PDB entry 9DHD | electron microscopy, 2.90 A resolution | chains A and C of the 3 polymer chains in the assembly

== Chain A ==
Protein: DNA damage-binding protein 1
Source organism: Homo sapiens
UniProtKB: Q16531 (DDB1_HUMAN); numbering as in UniProt (aligned over 2-1140)
Amino-acid sequence (1155 residues; each row starts with the number of its first residue; numbers below 1 keep their minus sign (Met-14 is residue -14)):
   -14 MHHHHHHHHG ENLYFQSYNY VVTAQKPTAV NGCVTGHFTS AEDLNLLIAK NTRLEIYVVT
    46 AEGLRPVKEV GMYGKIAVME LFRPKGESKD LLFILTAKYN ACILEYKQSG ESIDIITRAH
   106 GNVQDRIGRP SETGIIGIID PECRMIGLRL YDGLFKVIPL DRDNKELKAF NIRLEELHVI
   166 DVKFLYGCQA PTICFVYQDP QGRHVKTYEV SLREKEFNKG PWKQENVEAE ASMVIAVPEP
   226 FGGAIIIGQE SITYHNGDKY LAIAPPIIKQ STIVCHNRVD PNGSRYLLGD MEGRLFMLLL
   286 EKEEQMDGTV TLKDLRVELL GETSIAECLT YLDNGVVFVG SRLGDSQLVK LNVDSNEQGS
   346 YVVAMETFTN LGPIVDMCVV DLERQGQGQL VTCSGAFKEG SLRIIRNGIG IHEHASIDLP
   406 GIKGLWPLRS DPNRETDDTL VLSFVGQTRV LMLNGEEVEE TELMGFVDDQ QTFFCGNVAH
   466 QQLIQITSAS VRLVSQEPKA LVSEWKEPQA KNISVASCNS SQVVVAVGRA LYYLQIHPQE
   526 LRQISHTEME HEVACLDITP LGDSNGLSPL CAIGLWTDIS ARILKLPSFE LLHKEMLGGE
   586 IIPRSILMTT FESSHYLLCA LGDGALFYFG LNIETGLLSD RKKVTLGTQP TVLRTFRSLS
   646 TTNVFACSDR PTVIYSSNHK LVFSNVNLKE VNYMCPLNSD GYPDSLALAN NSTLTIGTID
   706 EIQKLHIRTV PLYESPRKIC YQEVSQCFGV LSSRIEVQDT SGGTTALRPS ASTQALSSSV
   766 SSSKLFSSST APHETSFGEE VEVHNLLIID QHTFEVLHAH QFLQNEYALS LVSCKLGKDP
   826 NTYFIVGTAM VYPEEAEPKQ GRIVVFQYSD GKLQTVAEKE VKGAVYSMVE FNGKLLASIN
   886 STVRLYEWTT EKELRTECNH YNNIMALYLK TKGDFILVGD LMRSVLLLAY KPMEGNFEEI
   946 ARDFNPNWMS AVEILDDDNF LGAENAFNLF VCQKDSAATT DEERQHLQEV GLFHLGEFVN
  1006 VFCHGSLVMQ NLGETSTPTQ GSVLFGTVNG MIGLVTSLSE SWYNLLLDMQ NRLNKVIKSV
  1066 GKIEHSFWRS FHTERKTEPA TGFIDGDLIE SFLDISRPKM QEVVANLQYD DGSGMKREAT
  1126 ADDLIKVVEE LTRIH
Unresolved in the structure: -14 to 0, 396-706, 745-748, 772-779
Disulfide bonds: Cys18-Cys313
Sequence notes: initiating methionine (-14); expression tag (-13 to 1)
UniProt features mapped onto this chain:
  - modified residue: Ser2 (N-acetylserine), Lys1067 (N6-acetyllysine), Thr1125 (Phosphothreonine)
  - cross-link: Lys1121 (Glycyl lysine isopeptide (Lys-Gly) (interchain with G-Cter in SUMO2))
  - natural variant: Asp184 to Gln186 (deletion: In WHIKERS), Arg188 (R188Q: In WHIKERS; R188W: In WHIKERS), Glu213 (E213K: In WHIKERS), Phe429 (F429V: In WHIKERS)
  - mutagenesis: Tyr316 to Asn319 (Impairs interaction with DDA1), Glu537 (E537A: Slightly impairs interaction with CUL4A), Trp561 (W561A: Strongly impairs interaction with CUL4A), Glu840 to Glu842 (Impairs interaction with AMBRA1, DTL, DET1, DCAF1, DCAF5, DCAF11 and DCAF8), Met910 to Tyr913 (Impairs interaction with AMBRA1, DTL and DCAF5), Trp953 (W953A: Impairs interaction with AMBRA1, ERCC8, DCAF5 and DCAF11)

== Chain C ==
Protein: DET1- and DDB1-associated protein 1
Source organism: Homo sapiens
UniProtKB: Q9BW61 (DDA1_HUMAN); numbering as in UniProt (aligned over 1-102)
Amino-acid sequence (102 residues; numbered 1 to 102; the number before each row is that of its first residue):
     1 MADFLKGLPV YNKSNFSRFH ADSVCKASNR RPSVYLPTRE YPSEQIIVTE KTNILLRYLH
    61 QQWDKKNAAK KRDQEQVELE GESSAPPRKV ARTDSPDMHE DT
Unresolved in the structure: 1, 22-31, 65-102
UniProt features mapped onto this chain:
  - modified residue: Ala2 (N-acetylalanine), Ser33 (Phosphoserine), Ser95 (Phosphoserine)

== Chain A / chain C interface ==
Residue-residue contacts (112):
  His22(A) with Tyr11(C)
  Glu27(A) with Tyr11(C), hydrogen bond (backbone-side chain)
  Arg38(A) with Val34(C)
  Val44(A) with Asn15(C); Phe16(C), hydrophobic
  Thr45(A) with Asn15(C); Phe16(C), hydrogen bond (backbone-backbone)
  Ala46(A) with Ser14(C); Phe16(C); Ser17(C), hydrogen bond (backbone-backbone); Arg18(C), hydrogen bond (backbone-backbone); Phe19(C)
  Glu47(A) with Arg18(C); Phe19(C)
  Gly48(A) with Phe16(C)
  Pro51(A) with Pro32(C), hydrophobic
  Val52(A) with Ser33(C)
  Lys53(A) with Ser33(C), hydrogen bond; Tyr35(C)
  Glu54(A) with Pro32(C); Ser33(C), hydrogen bond (backbone-backbone); Val34(C); Tyr35(C), hydrogen bond (backbone-backbone)
  Ile98(A) with Tyr35(C)
  Asp99(A) with Tyr35(C), hydrogen bond
  Ile100(A) with Tyr35(C), hydrogen bond (backbone-side chain)
  Ile101(A) with Tyr41(C), hydrophobic
  Thr102(A) with Ser43(C); Glu44(C)
  Arg103(A) with Glu44(C), salt bridge; Gln45(C), hydrogen bond (backbone-backbone)
  Ala104(A) with Gln45(C)
  His105(A) with Ser43(C), hydrogen bond; Gln45(C); Ile46(C); Ile47(C), hydrogen bond (backbone-backbone)
  Gly106(A) with Ile47(C)
  Asn107(A) with Ile47(C); Thr49(C)
  Val108(A) with Ile47(C), hydrophobic; Thr49(C)
  Lys141(A) with Thr49(C)
  Ile143(A) with Ile47(C), hydrophobic
  Asp146(A) with Gln45(C), hydrogen bond (backbone-side chain)
  Arg147(A) with Gln45(C), hydrogen bond
  Asn149(A) with Gln45(C), hydrogen bond (backbone-side chain)
  Lys150(A) with Glu44(C); Gln45(C); Ile46(C), hydrogen bond (backbone-backbone)
  Glu151(A) with Ile46(C)
  Leu152(A) with Gln45(C); Ile46(C), hydrogen bond (backbone-backbone); Ile47(C); Val48(C), hydrogen bond (backbone-backbone)
  Lys153(A) with Val48(C)
  Ala154(A) with Val48(C), hydrogen bond (backbone-backbone); Thr49(C); Glu50(C), hydrogen bond (backbone-backbone)
  Phe155(A) with Arg57(C)
  Asn156(A) with Ile54(C); Arg57(C), hydrogen bond (backbone-side chain)
  Glu199(A) with Gln61(C), hydrogen bond (backbone-side chain)
  Lys200(A) with Arg57(C)
  Glu201(A) with Tyr58(C)
  Val264(A) with Pro9(C)
  Asp265(A) with Pro9(C)
  Arg270(A) with Phe4(C); Lys6(C), hydrogen bond (side chain-backbone); Gly7(C), hydrogen bond (side chain-backbone); Leu8(C); Pro9(C)
  Met282(A) with Leu5(C), hydrophobic
  Leu284(A) with Phe4(C), hydrophobic
  Glu303(A) with Phe4(C)
  Leu305(A) with Phe4(C), hydrophobic
  Tyr316(A) with Leu8(C); Pro9(C), hydrogen bond (side chain-backbone)
  Leu317(A) with Phe16(C), hydrophobic
  Asp318(A) with Pro9(C); Val10(C); Tyr11(C), hydrogen bond (side chain-backbone); Asn12(C), hydrogen bond (side chain-backbone); Asn15(C), hydrogen bond; Phe16(C)
  Asn319(A) with Pro9(C), hydrogen bond (backbone-backbone); Val10(C); Asn12(C), hydrogen bond (side chain-backbone); Lys13(C); Asn15(C), hydrogen bond (side chain-backbone)
  Gly320(A) with Leu8(C)
  Val321(A) with Phe16(C), hydrophobic
  Leu333(A) with Phe16(C), hydrophobic
  Asn337(A) with Leu5(C)
  Val338(A) with Ala2(C); Lys6(C)
  Tyr346(A) with Ala2(C), hydrophobic
  Met350(A) with Phe19(C)
  Glu351(A) with Phe19(C); Ala21(C)
  Ile1062(A) with Leu36(C), hydrophobic; Pro37(C)
  Lys1063(A) with Pro37(C); Glu40(C), salt bridge
  Val1065(A) with Tyr35(C), hydrophobic; Pro37(C), hydrophobic
  Lys1067(A) with Glu40(C), salt bridge; Tyr41(C), hydrogen bond (side chain-backbone); Pro42(C); Ser43(C)
  Ser1096(A) with Leu36(C)
  Asp1099(A) with Leu36(C)
  Lys1104(A) with Thr38(C)
Other interface residues (no listed pair), chain A (74 interface residues in all): Ala26, Leu49, Val55, Ala86, Leu139, Pro266, Arg301, Leu336, Val1061, Ile1100
Other interface residues (no listed pair), chain C (42 interface residues in all): His20, Arg39

== Overview ==
74 residues of chain A face 42 of chain C across their interface; the contacts include 32 hydrogen bonds and 3
salt bridges. Among the polar pairs are Arg103(A)-Glu44(C), Lys1063(A)-Glu40(C) and Lys1067(A)-Glu40(C). From
UniProt: 14 mutagenesis sites on chain A.
Chain A is DNA damage-binding protein 1 and chain C is DET1- and DDB1-associated protein 1, both from Homo
sapiens; the structure, The ternary complex of DDB1, DDA1, DET1, was determined by electron microscopy.
